PDB entry 5H1S | electron microscopy, 3.50 A resolution | chains A and X of the 32 polymer chains in the assembly

[Chain A]
Molecule: 23S rRNA
Organism: Spinacia oleracea
Sequence (2810 nucleotides; each row starts with the number of its first residue; note: 1 number in that range is skipped by the numbering (no residue carries it; nothing is unmodelled there)):
     1 UUCAAACGAG GAAAGGCUUA CGGUGGAUAC CUAGGCACCC AGAGACGAGG AAGGGCGUAU
    61 UAAUCGACGA AAUGCUUCGG GGAGUUGAAA AUAAGCAGAG AUCCGGAGAU UCCCGAAUAG
   121 GUCAACCUUU CGAACUUCUG CUGAAUCCAU GGGCAGGCAA GAGACAACCU GGCGAACUGA
   181 AACAUCUUAG UAGCCAGAGG AAAAGAAAGC AAAAGCGAUU CCCGUAGUAG CGGCGAGCGA
   241 AAUGGGAGCA GCCUAAACCG UGAAAACGGG GUUGUGGGAG AGCAAUACAA GCGUCGUGCU
   301 GCUAGGCGAA UCAGUGGAGU GCGGAACCCU AGAUGGUGAA AGUCCAGUAG CCGAAAGCAU
   361 CACUAGCUUA UGCUCUGACC CGAGUAGCAU GGGGCACGUG GAAUCCCGUG UGAAUCAGCA
   421 AGGACCACCU UGCAAGGCUA AAUACUCCUG GGUGACCGAU AGCGAAGUAG UACCGUGAGG
   481 GAAGGGUGAA AAGAACCCCC AUCGGGGAGU GAAAUAGAAC AUGAAACCGU AAGCUCUCAA
   541 GCAGUGGGAG GGGGACCAGA CCCUGACCGC GUGCCUGUUG AAGAAUGAGC CGGCGACUCA
   601 UAGGCAGUGG CUUGGUUAAG GGAACCCACC GGAGCCGUAG CGAAAGCGAG UCUUCAUAGG
   661 GCAAUUGUCA CUGCUUAUGG ACCCGAACCU GGGUGAUCUA UCCAUGACCA GGAUGAAGCU
   721 UGGGUGAAAC UAAGUGGAGG UCCGAACCGA CUGAUGUUGA AGAAUCAGCG GAUGAGUUGU
   781 GGUUAGGGGU GAAAUGCCAC UCGAACCCAG AGCUAGCUGG UUCUCCCCGA AAUGCGUUGA
   841 GGCGCAGCAG UUGACUGGAC AUCUAGGGGU AAAGCACUGU UUCGGUGCGG GCCGCGAGAG
   901 CGGUACCAAA UCGAGGCAAA CUCUGAAUAC UAGAUAUGAC CUCCAAAUAA CAGGGGUCAA
   961 GGUCGGCCAG UGAGACGAUG GGGGAUAAGC UUCAUCGUCG AGAGGGAAAC AGCCCGGAUC
  1021 ACCAGCUAAG GCCCCUAAAU GACCGCUCAG UGAUAAAGGA GGUAGGGGUG CAGAGACAGC
  1081 CAGGAGGUUU GCCUAGAAGC AGCCACCCUU GAAAGAGUGC GUAAUAGCUC ACUGAUCGAG
  1141 CGCUCUUGCG CCGAAGAUGA ACGGGGCUAA GCGGUCUGCC GAAGCUGUGG GAUGUAAAAA
  1201 AACAUCGGUA GGGGAGCGUU CCGUGUUAGG GAGAAACGCG UGCGUGAGCC GCGUUGGACG
  1261 AAGCGGAAGC GAGAAUGUCG GCUUGAGUAA CGCAAACAUU GGUGAGAAUC CAAUGCCCCG
  1321 AAAACCUAAG GGUUCCUCCG CAAGGUUCGU CCACGGAGGG UGAGUCAGGG CCUAAGAUCA
  1381 GGCCGAAAGG CGUAGUCGAU GGACAACAGG UGAAUAUUCC UGUACUACCC CUUGUUGGUC
  1441 CCGAGGGACG GAGGAGGCUA GGUUAGCCGA AAGAUGGUUA UCGGUUCAAG GACGCAAGGU
  1501 GACCCUGUUU UUCAGGGUAA GAAGGGGUAG AGAAAAUGCC UCGAGCCAAU GUUCGAGUAC
  1561 CAGGCGCUAC GGCGCUGAAG UAACCGAUGC CAUACUCCCA GGAAAAGCUC GAACGACCUU
  1621 CAACAAAAGG GUACCUGUAC CCGAAACCGA CACAGGUAGG UAGGUAGAGA AUACCUAGGG
  1681 GCGCGAGACA ACUCUCUCUA AGGAACUCGG CAAAAUAGCC CCGUAACUUC GGGAGAAGGG
  1741 GUGCCCCCUC ACAAAGGGGG UCGAAGUGAC CAGGCCCGGG CGACUGUUUA CCAAAAACAC
  1801 AGGUCUCCGC AAAGUCGUAA GACCAUGUAU GGGGGCUGAC GCCUGCCCAG UGCCGGAAGG
  1861 UCAAGGAAGU UGGUGACCUG AUGACAGGGG AGCCGGCGAC CGAAGCCCCG GUGAACGGCG
  1921 GCCGUAACUA UAACGGUCCU AAGGUAGCGA AAUUCCUUGU CGGGUAAGUU CCGACCCGCA
  1981 CGAAAGGCGU AACGAUCUGG GCACUGUCUC GGAGAGAGGC UCGGUGAAAU AGACAUGUCU
  2041 GUGAAGAUGC GGACUACCUG CACCUGGACA GAAAGACCCU AUGAAGCUUU ACUGUUCCCU
  2101 GGGAUUGGCU UUGGGCUU
 2119A U
  2120 UCCUGCGCAG CUUAGGUGGA AGGCGAAGAA GGCCCCCUUC CGGGGGGGCC CGAGCCAUCA
  2180 GUGAGAUACC ACUCUGGAAG AGCUAGAAUU CUAACCUUGU GUCAGGACCU ACGGGCCAAG
  2240 GGACAUUCUC AGGUAGACAG UUUCUAUGGG GCGUAGGCCU CCCAAAAGGU AACGGAGGCG
  2300 UGCAAAGGUU UCCUCGGGCC GGACGGAGAU UGGCCCUCGA GUGCAAAGGC AGAAGGGAGC
  2360 UUGACUGCAA GACCCACCCG UCGAGCAGGG ACGAAAGUCG GCCUUAGUGA UCCGACGGUG
  2420 CCGAGUGGAA GGGCCGUCGC UCAACGGAUA AAAGUUACUC UAGGGAUAAC AGGCUGAUCU
  2480 UCCCCAAGAG UUCACAUCGA CGGGAAGGUU UGGCACCUCG AUGUCGGCUC UUCGCCACCU
  2540 GGGGCUGUAG UAUGUUCCAA GGGUUGGGCU GUUCGCCCAU UAAAGCGGUA CGUGAGCUGG
  2600 GUUCAGAACG UCGUGAGACA GUUCGGUCCA UAUCCGGUGU GGGCGUUAGA GCAUUGAGAG
  2660 GACCUUUCCC UAGUACGAGA GGACCGGGAA GGACGCACCU CUGGUGUACC AGUUAUCGUG
  2720 CCCACGGUAA ACGCUGGGUA GCCAAGUGCG GAGCGGAUAA CUGCUGAAAG CAUCUAAGUA
  2780 GUAAGCCCAC CCCAAGAUGA GUGCUCUCCU A
Not modelled in the structure: 556-559, 1508-1514
Covalently attached groups: covalent link A48-A162; covalent link G143-G151, C259-G269, U856-G962; covalent link G1527-C1539, G2151-C2169

[Chain X]
Molecule: 50S ribosomal protein  L27
Organism: Spinacia oleracea
UniProt: A0A0K9R4I2 (A0A0K9R4I2_SPIOL); residue numbers follow UniProt; this construct covers 58-194
Sequence (137 residues; numbered 58 to 194; the number before each row is that of its first residue):
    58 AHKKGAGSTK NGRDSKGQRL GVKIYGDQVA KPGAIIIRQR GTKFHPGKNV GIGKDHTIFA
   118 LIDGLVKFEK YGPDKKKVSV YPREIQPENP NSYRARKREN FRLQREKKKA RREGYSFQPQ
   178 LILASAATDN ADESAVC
Not modelled in the structure: 58-65, 166-194
Covalently attached groups: covalent link Leu122-Arg140

[Interface between chain A and chain X]
Contacting residue pairs (86):
  U856(A) with Arg155(X), salt bridge to the phosphate; Phe158(X), base contact
  G857(A) with Arg151(X), sugar contact; Lys154(X), base contact
  G858(A) with Tyr150(X), hydrogen bond to the base
  A865(A) with Asp84(X), hydrogen bond to the sugar
  G866(A) with Tyr82(X), base contact; Gly83(X), sugar contact; Phe125(X), sugar contact
  G867(A) with Val79(X), sugar contact; Tyr82(X), hydrogen bond to the base; Phe101(X), phosphate contact; Phe125(X), sugar contact
  U931(A) with Tyr82(X), base contact; Gln85(X), sugar contact
  A932(A) with Gln85(X), hydrogen bond to the sugar
  A936(A) with Tyr150(X), base contact
  U937(A) with Tyr150(X), base contact
  C958(A) with Gln161(X), phosphate contact
  A959(A) with Arg153(X), base contact
  A960(A) with Arg153(X), base contact; Lys154(X), hydrogen bond to the base
  A1196(A) with Gln161(X), hydrogen bond to the phosphate
  A1197(A) with Lys165(X), phosphate contact
  G2272(A) with Thr66(X), base contact
  U2273(A) with Thr66(X), hydrogen bond to the sugar
  C2278(A) with Asp71(X), hydrogen bond to the base; Lys73(X), phosphate contact
  U2279(A) with Asp71(X), base contact; Ser72(X), base contact; Lys73(X), phosphate contact; Gln75(X), phosphate contact; Arg97(X), salt bridge to the phosphate
  C2280(A) with Ser72(X), hydrogen bond to the base; Lys73(X), salt bridge to the phosphate
  C2281(A) with Ser72(X), hydrogen bond to the base
  A2286(A) with Tyr82(X), sugar contact
  G2287(A) with Arg76(X), phosphate contact
  G2288(A) with Gly74(X), phosphate contact; Gln75(X), phosphate contact; Arg76(X), hydrogen bond to the phosphate
  U2289(A) with Gly74(X), phosphate contact
  A2291(A) with Arg70(X), salt bridge to the phosphate
  C2292(A) with Lys67(X), sugar contact; Arg70(X), salt bridge to the phosphate
  G2294(A) with Lys67(X), phosphate contact
  G2296(A) with Asp71(X), base contact
  A2346(A) with Arg97(X), base contact
  G2347(A) with Arg97(X), hydrogen bond to the sugar; Gly98(X), base contact; Lys100(X), sugar contact
  G2348(A) with Thr99(X), phosphate contact
  C2349(A) with Thr99(X), phosphate contact; His102(X), salt bridge to the phosphate; Lys132(X), phosphate contact
  A2353(A) with Thr99(X), base contact
  A2369(A) with Pro89(X), base contact; Gly90(X), base contact
  G2370(A) with Lys88(X), sugar contact; Pro89(X), hydrogen bond to the sugar; Gly90(X), hydrogen bond to the base
  A2371(A) with Ala91(X), sugar contact; Ile92(X), hydrogen bond to the sugar
  C2372(A) with Lys80(X), hydrogen bond to the phosphate; Arg95(X), sugar contact
  C2373(A) with Arg76(X), hydrogen bond to the sugar; Lys80(X), salt bridge to the phosphate
  C2374(A) with Arg76(X), salt bridge to the phosphate
  U2380(A) with Arg95(X), hydrogen bond to the sugar; Asp112(X), sugar contact
  C2381(A) with Ile92(X), base contact; Gly110(X), phosphate contact; Lys111(X), salt bridge to the phosphate; Thr114(X), sugar contact
  G2382(A) with Gly110(X), phosphate contact; Lys111(X), hydrogen bond to the phosphate; Phe116(X), phosphate contact
  A2383(A) with Leu118(X), sugar contact
  C2401(A) with Lys111(X), phosphate contact
  C2402(A) with His113(X), hydrogen bond to the sugar
  U2403(A) with Arg97(X), base contact; Gly98(X), base contact; Lys111(X), sugar contact; Asp112(X), sugar contact; His113(X), sugar contact
  U2404(A) with Arg97(X), hydrogen bond to the base
Also at the interface, not in a pair above, chain A (57 interface residues in all): G868, C930, A934, U957, C2282, A2295, G2297, A2350, G2400
Also at the interface, not in a pair above, chain X (51 interface residues in all): Gly69, Leu77, Gly78, Tyr128, Gln143, Asn148, Lys164

[Summary]
57 residues of chain A face 51 of chain X across their interface, with 21 hydrogen bonds and 9 salt bridges.
Polar contacts include G858(A)-Tyr150(X), G867(A)-Tyr82(X) and A960(A)-Lys154(X).
Chain A is 23S rRNA and chain X is 50S ribosomal protein  L27, both from Spinacia oleracea; the structure,
Structure of the large subunit of the chloro-ribosome, was determined by electron microscopy.
